PDB entry 3EQL | X-ray diffraction, 2.70 A resolution | chains C and F of the 6 polymer chains in the assembly

[Chain C]
Name: DNA-directed RNA polymerase subunit beta
Source organism: Thermus thermophilus
Notes: EC 2.7.7.6
Reference sequence: Q8RQE9 (RPOB_THET8); residue numbers follow UniProt; this construct covers 1-1119
Sequence (1119 residues; numbered 1 to 1119; the number before each row is that of its first residue):
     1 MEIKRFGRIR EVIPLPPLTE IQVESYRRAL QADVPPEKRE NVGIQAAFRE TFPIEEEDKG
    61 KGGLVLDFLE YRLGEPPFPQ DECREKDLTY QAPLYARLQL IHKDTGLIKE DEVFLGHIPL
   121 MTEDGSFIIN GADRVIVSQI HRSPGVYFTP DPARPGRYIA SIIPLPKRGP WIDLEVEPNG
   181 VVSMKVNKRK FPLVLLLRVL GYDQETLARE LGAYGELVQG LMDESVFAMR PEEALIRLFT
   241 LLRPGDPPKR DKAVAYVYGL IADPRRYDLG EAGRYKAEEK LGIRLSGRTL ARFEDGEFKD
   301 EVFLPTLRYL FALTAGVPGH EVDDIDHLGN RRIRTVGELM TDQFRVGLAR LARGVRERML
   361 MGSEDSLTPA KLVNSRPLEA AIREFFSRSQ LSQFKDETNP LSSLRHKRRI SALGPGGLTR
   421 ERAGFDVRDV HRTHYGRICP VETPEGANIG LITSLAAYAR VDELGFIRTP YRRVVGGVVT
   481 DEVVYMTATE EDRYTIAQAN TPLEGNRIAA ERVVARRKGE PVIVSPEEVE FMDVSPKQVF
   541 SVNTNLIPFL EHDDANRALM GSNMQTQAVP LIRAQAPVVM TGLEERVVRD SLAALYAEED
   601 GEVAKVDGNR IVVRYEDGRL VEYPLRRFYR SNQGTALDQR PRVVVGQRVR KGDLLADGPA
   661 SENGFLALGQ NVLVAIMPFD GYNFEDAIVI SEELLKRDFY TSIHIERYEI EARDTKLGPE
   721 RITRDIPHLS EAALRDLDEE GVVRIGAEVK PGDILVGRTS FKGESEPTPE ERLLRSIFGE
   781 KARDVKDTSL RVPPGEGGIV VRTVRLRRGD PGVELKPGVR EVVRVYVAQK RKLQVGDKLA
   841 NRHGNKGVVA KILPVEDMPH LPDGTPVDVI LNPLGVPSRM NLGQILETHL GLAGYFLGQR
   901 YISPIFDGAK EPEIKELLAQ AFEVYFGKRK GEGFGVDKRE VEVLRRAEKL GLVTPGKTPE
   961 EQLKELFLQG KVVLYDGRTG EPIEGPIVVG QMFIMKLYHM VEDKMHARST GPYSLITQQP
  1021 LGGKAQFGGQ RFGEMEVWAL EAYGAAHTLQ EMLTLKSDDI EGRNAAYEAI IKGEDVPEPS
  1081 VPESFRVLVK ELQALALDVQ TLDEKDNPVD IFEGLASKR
Ligand contacts: Myxopyronin B (MXP): E1034, V1037, W1038, E1041, S1084, F1085, L1088, L1092

[Chain F]
Name: RNA polymerase sigma factor rpoD
Source organism: Thermus thermophilus
Reference sequence: Q72L95 (Q72L95_THET2); residue numbers follow UniProt; this construct covers 1-423
Sequence (423 residues; numbered 1 to 423; the number before each row is that of its first residue):
     1 MKKSKRKNAQ AQEAQETEVL VQEEAEELPE FPEGEPDPDL EDPDLALEDD LLDLPEEGEG
    61 LDLEEEEEDL PIPKISTSDP VRQYLHEIGQ VPLLTLEEEV ELARKVEEGM EAIKKLSEIT
   121 GLDPDLIREV VRAKILGSAR VRHIPGLKET LDPKTVEEID QKLKSLPKEH KRYLHIAREG
   181 EAARQHLIEA NLRLVVSIAK KYTGRGLSFL DLIQEGNQGL IRAVEKFEYK RRFKFSTYAT
   241 WWIRQAINRA IADQARTIRI PVHMVETINK LSRTARQLQQ ELGREPTYEE IAEAMGPGWD
   301 AKRVEETLKI AQEPVSLETP IGDEKDSFYG DFIPDEHLPS PVDAATQSLL SEELEKALSK
   361 LSEREAMVLK LRKGLIDGRE HTLEEVGAFF GVTRERIRQI ENKALRKLKY HESRTRKLRD
   421 FLD
Disordered / not traced: 1-73, 379-383

[Chain C / chain F interface]
Pairs across the interface - 49 pairs, chain C then chain F:
  F114(C) with E281(F); L282(F); G283(F)
  A370(C) with Q280(F)
  R376(C) with Q279(F), hydrogen bond
  E379(C) with Q279(F), hydrogen bond; E285(F)
  H728(C) with F421(F)
  L729(C) with F421(F), hydrophobic
  E766(C) with D377(F)
  P769(C) with K373(F); G374(F)
  E770(C) with S351(F), hydrogen bond; L354(F)
  E771(C) with D423(F)
  L774(C) with L418(F), hydrophobic
  S776(C) with K373(F), hydrogen bond; L405(F)
  I777(C) with L405(F); K409(F)
  F778(C) with K409(F); R419(F)
  R808(C) with E305(F), salt bridge
  E814(C) with E285(F)
  P817(C) with Y288(F); K309(F)
  G818(C) with E305(F); K309(F)
  T1010(C) with P341(F)
  Y1013(C) with P334(F); D335(F), hydrogen bond (backbone-backbone); P341(F)
  S1014(C) with G330(F); D331(F); I333(F)
  L1015(C) with I333(F), hydrogen bond (backbone-backbone); P334(F); D335(F)
  I1016(C) with L317(F), hydrophobic; G330(F)
  Q1018(C) with L338(F)
  L1021(C) with D331(F); F332(F); I333(F); P334(F), hydrophobic
  N1064(C) with P341(F)
  Y1067(C) with P341(F); A345(F), hydrophobic
  K1072(C) with E352(F), salt bridge
Also at the interface, not in a pair above, chain C (32 interface residues in all): L773, L815, G1011, R1063
Also at the interface, not in a pair above, chain F (41 interface residues in all): A275, R276, E336, P339, S340, V342, A344, L350, E412, S413

[In short]
Chain C and chain F form an interface of 32 and 41 residues respectively; the contacts include 6 hydrogen
bonds and 2 salt bridges. Polar contacts include R808(C)-E305(F), K1072(C)-E352(F) and R376(C)-Q279(F). Chain
C binds Myxopyronin B.
Chain C is DNA-directed RNA polymerase subunit beta and chain F is RNA polymerase sigma factor rpoD, both from
Thermus thermophilus; the structure, Crystal structure of the T. Thermophilus RNA polymerase holoenzyme in
complex with antibiotic myxopyronin, was determined by X-ray diffraction.
